PDB entry 6A3C | X-ray diffraction, 2.35 A resolution | chains A and C of the 4 polymer chains in the assembly

== Chain A ==
Name: GTP-binding nuclear protein Ran
Source organism: Homo sapiens
UniProtKB: P62826 (RAN_HUMAN); residues 1-216 here = UniProt positions 1-216
Chain sequence (235 residues; numbered -18 to 216; the number before each row is that of its first residue; numbers below 1 keep their minus sign (Gly-18 is residue -18)):
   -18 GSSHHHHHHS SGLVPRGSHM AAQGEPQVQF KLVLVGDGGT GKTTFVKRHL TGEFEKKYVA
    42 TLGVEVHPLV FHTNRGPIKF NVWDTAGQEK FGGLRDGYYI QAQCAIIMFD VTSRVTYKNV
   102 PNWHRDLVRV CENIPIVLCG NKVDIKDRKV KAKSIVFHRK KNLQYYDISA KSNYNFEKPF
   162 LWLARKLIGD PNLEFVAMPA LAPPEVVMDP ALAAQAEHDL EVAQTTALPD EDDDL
Disordered / not traced: -18 to 6
Differences from the reference sequence: expression tag (-18 to 0); engineered mutation Ala197 (Tyr in P62826)
Bound ions: Mg2+: Thr24, Thr42 (together with GTP)
Ligand contacts: GTP (guanosine-5'-triphosphate): Gly17, Asp18, Gly19, Gly20, Thr21, Gly22, Lys23, Thr24, Thr25, Phe35, Glu36, Lys37, Lys38, Tyr39, Val40, Ala41, Thr42, Thr66, Ala67, Gly68, Gln69, Asn122, Lys123, Asp125, Ile126, Ser150, Ala151, Lys152
UniProt features mapped onto this chain:
  - region: Lys37 to Val45 (Switch-I), Gly68 to Gln84 (Switch-II), Asp211 to Leu216 (Interaction with RANBP1)
  - binding site (GTP): Asp18 to Thr25, Glu36 to Thr42, Gly68, Asn122 to Asp125, Ser150 to Lys152
  - site: Gln69 (Essential for GTP hydrolysis)
  - modified residue: Ala2 (N-acetylalanine), Thr24 (Phosphothreonine), Lys37 (N6-acetyllysine), Lys60 (N6-acetyllysine), Lys71 (N6-acetyllysine), Lys99 (N6-acetyllysine), Lys134 (N6-acetyllysine), Lys159 (N6-acetyllysine)
  - cross-link (Glycyl lysine isopeptide (Lys-Gly)): Lys71 (interchain with G-Cter in SUMO2), Lys152 (interchain with G-Cter in SUMO2)
  - mutagenesis: Gly19 (G19V: Blocks DNA replication; when associated with L-69), Thr24 (T24L: Has low binding affinity for GTP and GDP. Almost completely abolishes interaction with BIRC5; T24N: Has low binding affinity for GTP and GDP. Decreases nuclear import of proteins and RNA ...), Thr25 (T25A: Minor effect on the interaction with the alpha phosphate group of bound GTP), Lys37 (K37Q: Mimics acetylation; enhances the nuclear export of RELA/p65; K37R: Decreased acetylation), Tyr39 (Y39A: Abolishes steric hindrance that traps the essential Q-69 in an unreactive position, and causes slow GTP hydrolysis in wild-type ...), Gln69 (Q69L: Strongly decreased GTPase activity. Probably locked in the GTP-bound form. Loss of interaction with NUTF2. Decreases nuclear location and leads to cytoplasmic location during interphase ...), Glu70 (E70A: Strongly decreases the relase of bound GDP), Arg76 (R76E: Probable loss of interaction with NUTF2. Loss of transport to the nucleus), Lys134 (K134Q: Loss of normal mitotic chromosome segregation and defective mitotic spindle orientation; K134R: Loss of normal mitotic chromosome segregation and formation of sister chromatid bridges), Asp211 to Leu216 (No effect on GTPase activity. Abolishes interaction with RANBP1)

== Chain C ==
Name: Exportin-1
Source organism: Saccharomyces cerevisiae (strain ATCC 204508 / S288c)
Notes: fragment: lacking C-terminal inhibitory tail and H9 loop
UniProtKB: P30822 (XPO1_YEAST); residue numbers follow UniProt; this construct covers 1-376, 414-440, 462-1058
Chain sequence (1003 residues; numbered -2 to 1058; 58 numbers in that range are skipped by the numbering (no residue carries them; nothing is unmodelled there); the number before each row is that of its first residue; numbers below 1 keep their minus sign (Gly-2 is residue -2)):
    -2 GGSMEGILDF SNDLDIALLD QVVSTFYQGS GVQQKQAQEI LTKFQDNPDA WQKADQILQF
    58 STNPQSKFIA LSILDKLITR KWKLLPNDHR IGIRNFVVGM IISMCQDDEV FKTQKNLINK
   118 SDLTLVQILK QEWPQNWPEF IPELIGSSSS SVNVCENNMI VLKLLSEEVF DFSAEQMTQA
   178 KALHLKNSMS KEFEQIFKLC FQVLEQGSSS SLIVATLESL LRYLHWIPYR YIYETNILEL
   238 LSTKFMTSPD TRAITLKCLT EVSNLKIPQD NDLIKRQTVL FFQNTLQQIA TSVMPVTADL
   298 KATYANANGN DQSFLQDLAM FLTTYLARNR ALLESDESLR ELLLNAHQYL IQLSKIEERE
   358 LFKTTLDYWH NLVADLFYE
   414 PLKKHIYEEI CSQLRLVIIE NMVRPEE
   462 IQLYKSEREV LVYLTHLNVI DTEEIMISKL ARQIDGSEWS WHNINTLSWA IGSISGTMSE
   522 DTEKRFVVTV IKDLLGLCEQ KRGKDNKAVV ASDIMYVVGQ YPRFLKAHWN FLRTVILKLF
   582 EFMHETHEGV QDMACDTFIK IVQKCKYHFV IQQPRESEPF IQTIIRDIQK TTADLQPQQV
   642 HTFYKACGII ISEERSVAER NRLLSDLMQL PNMAWDTIVE QSTANPTLLL DSETVKIIAN
   702 IIKTNVAVCT SMGADFYPQL GHIYYNMLQL YRAVSSMISA QVAAEGLIAT KTPKVRGLRT
   762 IKKEILKLVE TYISKARNLD DVVKVLVEPL LNAVLEDYMN NVPDARDAEV LNCMTTVVEK
   822 VGHMIPQGVI LILQSVFECT LDMINKDFTE YPEHRVEFYK LLKVINEKSF AAFLELPPAA
   882 FKLFVDAICW AFKHNNRDVE VNGLQIALDL VKNIERMGNV PFANEFHKNY FFIFVSETFF
   942 VLTDSDHKSG FSKQALLLMK LISLVYDNKI SVPLYQEAEV PQGTSNQVYL SQYLANMLSN
  1002 AFPHLTSEQI ASFLSALTKQ CKDLVVFKGT LRDFLVQIKE VGGDPTDYLF AEDKENA
Disordered / not traced: -2, 1053-1058
Differences from the reference sequence: expression tag (-2 to 0); engineered mutation Gly537 (Asp in P30822), Cys539 (Thr in P30822), Glu540 (Val in P30822), Gln541 (Lys in P30822), Cys1022 (Tyr in P30822)
Bound ions: Na+: Tyr465, Trp510, Tyr557

== Interface between chain A and chain C ==
Contacting residue pairs (50; chain A residue first):
  Val45(A) - Gln35(C)
  Val47(A) - Gln31(C)
  Trp64(A) - Phe23(C)  hydrophobic
  Trp64(A) - Gln31(C)
  Lys71(A) - Asp947(C)  salt bridge
  Gly74(A) - Gln42(C)  hydrogen bond (backbone-side chain)
  Leu75(A) - Phe23(C)  hydrophobic
  Leu75(A) - Leu38(C)
  Leu75(A) - Thr39(C)
  Leu75(A) - Gln42(C)
  Asp77(A) - Phe65(C)
  Asp77(A) - Ser69(C)
  Asp77(A) - Lys117(C)  salt bridge
  Gly78(A) - Tyr24(C)  hydrogen bond (backbone-side chain)
  Gly78(A) - Phe65(C)
  Tyr79(A) - Phe23(C)  hydrophobic
  Tyr79(A) - Gln35(C)  hydrogen bond
  Ile81(A) - Gln62(C)
  Ile81(A) - Phe65(C)  hydrophobic
  Gln82(A) - Gln25(C)
  Gln82(A) - Gln62(C)
  Lys99(A) - Glu172(C)  salt bridge
  Asn103(A) - Glu172(C)  hydrogen bond
  Arg106(A) - Phe169(C)
  Arg106(A) - Gln173(C)
  Arg110(A) - Leu120(C)
  Arg110(A) - Leu161(C)
  Arg110(A) - Glu164(C)  salt bridge
  Arg110(A) - Glu165(C)  salt bridge
  Val111(A) - Phe65(C)  hydrophobic
  Val111(A) - Asn113(C)
  Glu113(A) - Asn116(C)  hydrogen bond
  His139(A) - Glu357(C)  salt bridge
  Arg140(A) - Met317(C)
  Arg140(A) - Lys360(C)
  Arg140(A) - Thr361(C)  hydrogen bond
  Arg140(A) - Asp364(C)  salt bridge
  Lys141(A) - Lys254(C)  hydrogen bond (backbone-side chain)
  Lys141(A) - Glu258(C)  salt bridge
  Asn143(A) - Lys254(C)  hydrogen bond
  Asn143(A) - Ser310(C)
  Asn143(A) - Gln313(C)  hydrogen bond
  Asn143(A) - Asp314(C)  hydrogen bond
  Gln145(A) - Glu355(C)  hydrogen bond
  Tyr146(A) - Glu357(C)
  Lys167(A) - Gln309(C)  hydrogen bond
  Pro172(A) - Ala302(C)
  Thr206(A) - Ile749(C)
  Ala208(A) - Lys752(C)
  Glu212(A) - Arg757(C)
Other interface residues (no listed pair), chain A (39 interface residues in all): Leu43, Gly44, Gln69, Arg76, Thr93, Val96, Asn100, Pro102, Asn114, Ala133, Lys134
Other interface residues (no listed pair), chain C (49 interface residues in all): Ile66, Lys73, Thr257, Asn261, Asn303, Ala304, Asn307, Gln463, Arg898, Asp945, Ser950

== Summary ==
39 residues of chain A and 49 residues of chain C are in contact; the contacts include 12 hydrogen bonds and 8
salt bridges. Polar pairs include Lys71(A)-Asp947(C), Asp77(A)-Lys117(C) and Lys99(A)-Glu172(C). Bound to
chain A: GTP.
Chain A is GTP-binding nuclear protein Ran (Homo sapiens) and chain C is Exportin-1 (Saccharomyces cerevisiae
(strain ATCC 204508 / S288c)); the structure, MVM NES mutant Nm12 in complex with CRM1-Ran-RanBP1, was
determined by X-ray diffraction (same publication as 9VM1, 6A38, 6A3A, 6A3B and 6A3E).
